1JSN - chains A and B; structure by X-ray diffraction, 2.40 A resolution.

== Chain A ==
Protein: Haemagglutinin (HA1 chain)
Source organism: Influenza A virus
Reference sequence: A5Z226 (A5Z226_I97A2); residues 1-325 here correspond to UniProt positions 17-341 (UniProt number = residue number + 16)
Sequence (325 residues; each row starts with the number of its first residue):
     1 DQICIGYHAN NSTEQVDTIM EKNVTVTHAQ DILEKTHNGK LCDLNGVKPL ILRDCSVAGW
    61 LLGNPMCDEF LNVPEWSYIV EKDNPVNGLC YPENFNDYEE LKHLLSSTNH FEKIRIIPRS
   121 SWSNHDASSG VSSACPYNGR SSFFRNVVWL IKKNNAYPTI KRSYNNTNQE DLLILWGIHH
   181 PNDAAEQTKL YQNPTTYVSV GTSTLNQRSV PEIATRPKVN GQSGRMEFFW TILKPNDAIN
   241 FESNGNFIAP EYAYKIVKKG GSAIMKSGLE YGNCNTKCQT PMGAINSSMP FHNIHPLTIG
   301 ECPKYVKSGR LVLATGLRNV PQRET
Not modelled in the structure: 322-325
Disulfides: C42-C274, C55-C67, C90-C135, C278-C302
Covalent attachments: N-acetylglucosamine (NAG) linked to N11, N23, N165, N286

== Chain B ==
Protein: Haemagglutinin (HA2 chain)
Source organism: Influenza A virus
Sequence (176 residues; each row starts with the number of its first residue):
     1 GLFGAIAGFI EGGWQGMVDG WYGYHHSNEQ GSGYAADKES TQKAIDGTTN KVNSIIDKMN
    61 TQFEAVGKEF NNLERRIENL NKKMEDGFLD VWTYNAELLV LMENERTLDF HDSNVKNLYD
   121 KVRLQLRDNA KELGNGCFEF YHKCDNECME SVKNGTYDYP QYSEEARLNR EEISGV
Not modelled in the structure: 161-176
Disulfides: C144-C148
Covalent attachments: N-acetylglucosamine (NAG) linked to N154

== How chain A and chain B interact ==
Pairs across the interface (102; chain A residue first):
  D1(A) - S27(B)
  D1(A) - N28(B)
  D1(A) - E29(B)
  D1(A) - E139(B)
  D1(A) - F140(B)  hydrogen bond (backbone-backbone)
  D1(A) - C144(B)
  Q2(A) - H26(B)
  Q2(A) - S27(B)  hydrogen bond (backbone-backbone)
  Q2(A) - L133(B)
  Q2(A) - C137(B)
  Q2(A) - F138(B)
  Q2(A) - E139(B)
  Q2(A) - F140(B)
  Q2(A) - M149(B)
  I3(A) - Y24(B)  hydrophobic
  I3(A) - H26(B)
  I3(A) - L126(B)  hydrophobic
  I3(A) - C137(B)
  I3(A) - F138(B)  hydrogen bond (backbone-backbone)
  I3(A) - F140(B)
  I3(A) - M149(B)  hydrophobic
  C4(A) - W14(B)
  C4(A) - G23(B)
  C4(A) - Y24(B)
  C4(A) - H25(B)  hydrogen bond (backbone-backbone)
  C4(A) - G136(B)
  C4(A) - C137(B)  disulfide
  I5(A) - I10(B)
  I5(A) - W14(B)
  I5(A) - G23(B)
  I5(A) - Y24(B)  hydrophobic
  I5(A) - L118(B)  hydrophobic
  I5(A) - Y119(B)  hydrophobic
  I5(A) - V122(B)  hydrophobic
  I5(A) - G136(B)  hydrogen bond (backbone-backbone)
  G6(A) - W14(B)
  G6(A) - M17(B)
  G6(A) - Y22(B)
  G6(A) - G23(B)  hydrogen bond (backbone-backbone)
  Y7(A) - I6(B)
  Y7(A) - A7(B)  hydrogen bond (side chain-backbone)
  Y7(A) - I10(B)  hydrogen bond (side chain-backbone)
  Y7(A) - E11(B)
  Y7(A) - G12(B)
  Y7(A) - G13(B)
  Y7(A) - W14(B)  hydrogen bond (backbone-backbone)
  Y7(A) - M17(B)
  Y7(A) - W21(B)
  H8(A) - M17(B)  hydrogen bond (side chain-backbone)
  H8(A) - V18(B)
  H8(A) - G20(B)  hydrogen bond (side chain-backbone)
  H8(A) - W21(B)  hydrogen bond (backbone-backbone)
  A9(A) - G13(B)
  A9(A) - W14(B)
  A9(A) - Q15(B)
  N10(A) - Q15(B)
  V16(A) - N104(B)
  D17(A) - L101(B)
  D17(A) - N104(B)  hydrogen bond (backbone-side chain)
  T18(A) - L101(B)
  T18(A) - E105(B)
  I19(A) - M102(B)  hydrophobic
  I19(A) - E105(B)
  M20(A) - E105(B)
  V24(A) - L108(B)  hydrophobic
  H28(A) - W21(B)  hydrogen bond
  Q30(A) - V52(B)
  E81(A) - E69(B)
  E99(A) - E69(B)
  E99(A) - F70(B)
  E99(A) - N71(B)
  K102(A) - E69(B)  salt bridge
  H103(A) - K68(B)
  K266(A) - E69(B)  salt bridge
  P290(A) - I56(B)  hydrophobic
  F291(A) - M59(B)  hydrophobic
  L297(A) - A65(B)  hydrophobic
  K304(A) - Q62(B)
  Y305(A) - Q62(B)  hydrogen bond (backbone-side chain)
  V306(A) - T93(B)
  K307(A) - D90(B)  salt bridge
  K307(A) - T93(B)  hydrogen bond (backbone-side chain)
  S308(A) - E97(B)  hydrogen bond
  L311(A) - E97(B)
  V312(A) - V100(B)
  V312(A) - N104(B)  hydrogen bond (backbone-side chain)
  L313(A) - I55(B)  hydrophobic
  L313(A) - N104(B)
  A314(A) - N104(B)  hydrogen bond (backbone-side chain)
  A314(A) - T107(B)
  T315(A) - W21(B)
  T315(A) - T48(B)
  T315(A) - T107(B)
  T315(A) - H111(B)  hydrogen bond (backbone-side chain)
  G316(A) - W21(B)
  G316(A) - T107(B)
  G316(A) - H111(B)  hydrogen bond (backbone-side chain)
  L317(A) - I6(B)  hydrophobic
  L317(A) - W21(B)
  L317(A) - H111(B)
  R318(A) - L108(B)
  V320(A) - G13(B)  hydrogen bond (backbone-backbone)
Other interface residues (no listed pair), chain A (46 interface residues in all): N11, V26, T27, I32, P296, P321
Other interface residues (no listed pair), chain B (62 interface residues in all): A5, V66, G67, E74, W92, A96, V115, K143
Disulfides between the chains: C4(A)-C137(B)

== Overview ==
Chain A and chain B form an interface of 46 and 62 residues respectively; the contacts include 1 disulfide
bond, 22 hydrogen bonds and 3 salt bridges. Among the polar pairs are K102(A)-E69(B), K266(A)-E69(B) and
K307(A)-D90(B).
Chain A is Haemagglutinin (HA1 chain) and chain B is Haemagglutinin (HA2 chain), both from Influenza A virus;
the structure, Structure of avian H5 haemagglutinin complexed with lsta receptro analog, was determined by
X-ray diffraction (same publication as 1JSH, 1JSI and 1JSO).
